PDB entry 9ILT | X-ray diffraction, 3.25 A resolution | chains B and E of the 8 polymer chains in the assembly

== Chain B ==
Molecule: Fe-S-cluster-containing hydrogenase components 1-like protein
From: Chloroflexus aurantiacus J-10-fl
Reference sequence: A9WEV3 (A9WEV3_CHLAA); residues 1-1029 here = UniProt positions 1-1029
Sequence (1029 residues; numbered 1 to 1029; the number before each row is that of its first residue):
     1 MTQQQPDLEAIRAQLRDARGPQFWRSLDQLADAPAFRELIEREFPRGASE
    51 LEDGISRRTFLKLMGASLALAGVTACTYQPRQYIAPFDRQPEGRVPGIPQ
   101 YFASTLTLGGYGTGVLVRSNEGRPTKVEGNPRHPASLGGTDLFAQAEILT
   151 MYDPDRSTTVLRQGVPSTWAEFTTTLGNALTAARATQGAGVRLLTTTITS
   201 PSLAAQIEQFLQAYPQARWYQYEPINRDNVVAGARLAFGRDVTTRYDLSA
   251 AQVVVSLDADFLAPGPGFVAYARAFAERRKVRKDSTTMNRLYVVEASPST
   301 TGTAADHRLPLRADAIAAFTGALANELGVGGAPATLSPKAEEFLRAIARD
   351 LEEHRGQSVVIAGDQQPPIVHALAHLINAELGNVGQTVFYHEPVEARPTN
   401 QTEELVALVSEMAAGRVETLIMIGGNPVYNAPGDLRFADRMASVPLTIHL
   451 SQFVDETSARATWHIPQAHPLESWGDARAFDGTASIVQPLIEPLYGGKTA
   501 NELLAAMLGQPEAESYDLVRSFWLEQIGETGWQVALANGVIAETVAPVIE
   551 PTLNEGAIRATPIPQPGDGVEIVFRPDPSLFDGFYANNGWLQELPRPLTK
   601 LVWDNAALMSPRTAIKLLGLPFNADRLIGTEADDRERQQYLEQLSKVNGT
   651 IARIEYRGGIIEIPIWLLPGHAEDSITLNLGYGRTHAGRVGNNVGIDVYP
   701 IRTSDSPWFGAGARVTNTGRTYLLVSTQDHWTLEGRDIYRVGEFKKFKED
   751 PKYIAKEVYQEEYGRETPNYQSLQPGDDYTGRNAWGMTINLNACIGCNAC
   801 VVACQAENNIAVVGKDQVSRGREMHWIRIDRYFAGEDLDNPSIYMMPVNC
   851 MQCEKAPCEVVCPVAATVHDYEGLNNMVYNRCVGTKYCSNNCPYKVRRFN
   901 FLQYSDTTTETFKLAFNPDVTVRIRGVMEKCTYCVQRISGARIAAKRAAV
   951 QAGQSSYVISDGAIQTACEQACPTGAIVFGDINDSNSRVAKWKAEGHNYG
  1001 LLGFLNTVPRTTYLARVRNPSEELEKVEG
Not modelled in the structure: 1-74, 1027-1029
Metal / ion sites: 4Fe-4S cluster Fe site 1: Cys794, Cys797, Cys800, Cys972; 4Fe-4S cluster Fe site 2: Cys804, Cys931, Cys934, Cys968; 4Fe-4S cluster Fe site 3: Cys850, Cys853, Cys858, Cys892; 3Fe-4S cluster Fe near Cys862 (its only coordinating residue here)
Small-molecule neighbours:
  - 3Fe-4S cluster (F3S): Cys862, Val864, Ala866, Thr867, Met877, Cys882, Val883, Gly884, Thr885, Lys886, Tyr887, Cys888, Arg897, Met928
  - heme c (HEC), molecule 1: Tyr78, Ala865, Val878, Asn880, Arg881
  - heme c (HEC), molecule 2: Arg942, Ile943, Lys946
  - 4Fe-4S cluster (SF4), molecule 1: Met787, Cys804, Asn808, Trp826, Ile827, Asn849, Cys931, Thr932, Tyr933, Cys934, Thr966, Ala967, Cys968
  - 4Fe-4S cluster (SF4), molecule 2: Ala793, Cys794, Ile795, Gly796, Cys797, Asn798, Ala799, Cys800, Ile829, Pro847, Cys972, Pro973, Thr974, Ala976, Ile977
  - 4Fe-4S cluster (SF4), molecule 3: Cys850, Met851, Gln852, Cys853, Ala856, Pro857, Cys858, Asn875, Cys892, Pro893, Tyr894, Val896, Arg897

== Chain E ==
Molecule: Cytochrome c domain-containing protein
From: Chloroflexus aurantiacus J-10-fl
Reference sequence: A9WEV6 (A9WEV6_CHLAA); residues 1-205 here = UniProt positions 1-205
Sequence (205 residues; numbered 1 to 205; the number before each row is that of its first residue):
     1 MQKPRLTSRMIRFGWVGLLVLLLTACHQDMYDQQKYTTYEPSSFFADGRS
    51 SRPNVPGTTPFEVVKTDEFLYTGLIDGQEVDAMPFPVTKDLLLRGQLKYN
   101 IYCAVCHGEAGYGASMVAERGGIVPANFHQQRLREAPLSHFFVVITNGVY
   151 RGDPENGGYQSMYGYASRITPEDRWAIAAYIRALQLSQNATIDDVPPDQR
   201 AQLGN
Not modelled in the structure: 1-25, 190-205
Covalently attached groups: heme c (HEC) linked to Cys103, Cys106
Metal / ion sites: heme c Fe: His107, Met162
Small-molecule neighbours: heme c (HEC): Tyr102, Val105, His107, Ile123, Val124, Pro125, Ala126, Phe128, Arg132, Leu133, His140, Phe141, Val144, Ile145, Val149, Tyr150, Ser161, Met162, Tyr165, Ile169, Ile177, Ile181

== Interface between chain B and chain E ==
Pairs across the interface (89):
  Tyr78(B) - Gln28(E)  hydrogen bond (backbone-side chain)
  Tyr78(B) - Tyr31(E)
  Gln79(B) - Gln28(E)
  Gln79(B) - Tyr31(E)
  Gln79(B) - Asp32(E)  hydrogen bond
  Pro80(B) - Gln28(E)
  Pro80(B) - Asp32(E)
  Gln82(B) - Asp32(E)
  Tyr83(B) - Pro41(E)
  Ile84(B) - Tyr39(E)  hydrophobic
  Ala85(B) - Tyr39(E)  hydrogen bond (backbone-backbone)
  Ala85(B) - Arg49(E)
  Pro86(B) - Tyr39(E)  hydrophobic
  Pro86(B) - Arg49(E)  hydrogen bond (backbone-side chain)
  Phe87(B) - Tyr39(E)
  Phe87(B) - Arg49(E)
  Phe87(B) - Ser51(E)
  Phe87(B) - Arg52(E)
  Asp88(B) - Arg49(E)  salt bridge
  Gln90(B) - Tyr39(E)  hydrogen bond
  Gln90(B) - Ser167(E)
  Pro91(B) - Asn54(E)
  Glu92(B) - Asn54(E)
  Glu92(B) - Ser167(E)
  Arg94(B) - Arg52(E)  hydrogen bond (side chain-backbone)
  Arg94(B) - Asn54(E)  hydrogen bond
  Pro96(B) - Tyr39(E)
  Gly97(B) - Thr38(E)
  Gln100(B) - Pro60(E)
  Tyr101(B) - Pro60(E)
  Tyr101(B) - Phe61(E)  hydrogen bond (backbone-backbone)
  Phe102(B) - Thr58(E)
  Phe102(B) - Thr59(E)
  Phe102(B) - Pro60(E)  hydrophobic
  Ala103(B) - Phe61(E)  hydrophobic
  Leu116(B) - Phe61(E)  hydrophobic
  Glu121(B) - Thr38(E)
  Glu121(B) - Ser51(E)  hydrogen bond
  Glu121(B) - Arg52(E)  hydrogen bond (backbone-backbone)
  Gly122(B) - Arg52(E)
  Arg123(B) - Tyr36(E)
  Arg123(B) - Ser50(E)
  Arg132(B) - Phe61(E)
  Arg132(B) - Glu62(E)  salt bridge
  Trp474(B) - Gly57(E)
  Trp474(B) - Thr58(E)
  Gln488(B) - Thr58(E)
  Gln488(B) - Thr59(E)  hydrogen bond (side chain-backbone)
  Pro489(B) - Val55(E)  hydrophobic
  Pro489(B) - Thr58(E)  hydrogen bond (backbone-side chain)
  Leu490(B) - Val55(E)
  Ile491(B) - Arg52(E)
  Ile491(B) - Val55(E)
  Glu492(B) - Pro56(E)
  Leu494(B) - Phe45(E)  hydrophobic
  Tyr495(B) - Phe44(E)  hydrophobic
  Tyr516(B) - Gly57(E)
  Thr530(B) - Thr66(E)  hydrogen bond
  Gln533(B) - Lys65(E)
  Val534(B) - Val64(E)  hydrophobic
  Leu536(B) - Gly57(E)
  Leu536(B) - Thr59(E)
  Ala537(B) - Pro60(E)
  Ala537(B) - Phe61(E)
  Ala537(B) - Glu62(E)  hydrogen bond (backbone-backbone)
  Ala537(B) - Val63(E)
  Ala537(B) - Val64(E)  hydrophobic
  Ser905(B) - Gln34(E)
  Asp906(B) - Gln34(E)
  Thr907(B) - Gln34(E)
  Glu910(B) - Tyr36(E)  hydrogen bond
  Glu910(B) - Phe44(E)
  Thr911(B) - Phe44(E)
  Lys913(B) - Gln34(E)
  Lys913(B) - Tyr36(E)
  Leu914(B) - Tyr36(E)  hydrophobic
  Leu914(B) - Phe44(E)  hydrophobic
  Leu914(B) - Phe45(E)  hydrophobic
  Phe916(B) - Lys35(E)
  Pro918(B) - Lys35(E)  hydrogen bond (backbone-side chain)
  Pro918(B) - Tyr36(E)
  Val920(B) - Lys35(E)  hydrogen bond (backbone-side chain)
  Thr921(B) - Gln33(E)
  Thr921(B) - Lys35(E)
  Val922(B) - Met30(E)
  Val922(B) - Gln33(E)  hydrogen bond (backbone-side chain)
  Val922(B) - Gln34(E)
  Ile924(B) - Asp29(E)
  Ile924(B) - Met30(E)  hydrophobic
Also at the interface, not in a pair above, chain B (61 interface residues in all): Gly93, Asn130, Asn538, Gly539, Tyr879, Asn880, Asn917, Arg923, Val927
Also at the interface, not in a pair above, chain E (36 interface residues in all): Ser43, Gly48, Pro53, Ala166

== In short ==
Chain B and chain E form an interface of 61 and 36 residues respectively, with 18 hydrogen bonds and 2 salt
bridges. Polar pairs include Asp88(B)-Arg49(E), Arg132(B)-Glu62(E) and Tyr78(B)-Gln28(E). Ligands of chain B:
heme c, 3 copies of 4Fe-4S cluster and 3Fe-4S cluster.
Here chain B is Fe-S-cluster-containing hydrogenase components 1-like protein and chain E is Cytochrome c
domain-containing protein, both from Chloroflexus aurantiacus J-10-fl. Entry 9ILT (Crystal structure of
alternative complex III from Chloroflexus aurantiacus) was determined by X-ray diffraction.
